Entry 9HH4 (X-ray diffraction, 1.92 A resolution); this record covers chain A.

# Chain A
Protein: Sulfatase, family S1-19
From: Zobellia galactanivorans
Notes: EC 3.1.6.-
UniProt: G0L000 (G0L000_ZOBGA); residue numbers follow UniProt; this construct covers 44-511
Amino-acid sequence (480 residues; numbered 32 to 511; the number before each row is that of its first residue):
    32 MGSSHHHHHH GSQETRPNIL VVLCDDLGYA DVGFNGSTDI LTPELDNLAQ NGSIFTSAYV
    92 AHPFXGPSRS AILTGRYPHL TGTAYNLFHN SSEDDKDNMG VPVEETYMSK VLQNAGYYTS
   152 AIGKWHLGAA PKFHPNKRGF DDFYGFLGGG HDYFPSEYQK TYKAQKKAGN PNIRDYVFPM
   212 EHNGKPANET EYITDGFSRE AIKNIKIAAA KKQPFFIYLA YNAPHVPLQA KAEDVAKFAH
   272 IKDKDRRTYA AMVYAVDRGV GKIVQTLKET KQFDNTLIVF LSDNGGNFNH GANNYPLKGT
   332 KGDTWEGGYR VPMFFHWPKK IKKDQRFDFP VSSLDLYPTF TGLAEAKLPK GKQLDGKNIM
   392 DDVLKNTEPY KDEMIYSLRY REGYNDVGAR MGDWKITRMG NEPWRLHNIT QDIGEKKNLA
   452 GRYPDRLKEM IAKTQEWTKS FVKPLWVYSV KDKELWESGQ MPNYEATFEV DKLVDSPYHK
Not modelled in the structure: 32-44, 510-511
Differences from the reference sequence: initiating methionine (32); expression tag (33-43); conflict OSE_96 (Cys in G0L000)
Modified residues: OSE (O-sulfo-L-serine) at position 96
Bound ions: Ca2+: Asp56, Asp57, OSE_96, Asp314, Asn315

# Summary
The Ca2+ site is built by Asp56, Asp57, OSE_96, Asp314 and Asn315.
Chain A is Sulfatase, family S1-19 (Zobellia galactanivorans); the structure, Crystal structure of the family
S1_19 carrageenan sulfatase ZgCgsA from Zobellia galactanivorans in complex with hybrid ..., was determined by
X-ray diffraction together with 9HH2 and 9HH3 from the same study.
